2ARO - chains E and F of the 8 polymer chains in the assembly; structure by X-ray diffraction, 2.10 A resolution.

[Chain E]
Protein: Histone H2A-IV
From: Gallus gallus
UniProt: P02263 (H2A4_CHICK); numbering as in UniProt (aligned over 0-128)
Amino-acid sequence (129 residues; numbered 0 to 128; the number before each row is that of its first residue; numbering starts at 0):
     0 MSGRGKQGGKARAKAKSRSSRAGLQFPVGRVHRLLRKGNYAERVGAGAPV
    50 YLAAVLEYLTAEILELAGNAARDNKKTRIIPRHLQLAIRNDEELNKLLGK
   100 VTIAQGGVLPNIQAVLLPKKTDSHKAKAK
Unresolved in the structure: 0-13, 118-128
Swiss-Prot annotation at these positions:
  - modified residue (N6-(2-hydroxyisobutyryl)lysine): K75, K119

[Chain F]
Protein: Histone H2B
From: Gallus gallus
UniProt: P02279 (H2B_CHICK); residue numbers follow UniProt; this construct covers 0-125
Amino-acid sequence (126 residues; numbered 0 to 125; the number before each row is that of its first residue; numbering starts at 0):
     0 MPEPAKSAPAPKKGSKKAVTKTQKKGDKKRKKSRKESYSIYVYKVLKQVH
    50 PDTGISSKAMGIMNSFVNDIFERIAGEASRLAHYNKRSTITSREIQTAVR
   100 LLLPGELAKHAVSEGTKAVTKYTSSK
Unresolved in the structure: 0-32

[How chain E and chain F interact]
Residue-residue contacts (117; chain E residue first):
  R17(E) - Y121(F)
  R20(E) - K120(F)
  R20(E) - Y121(F)
  R20(E) - K125(F)
  A21(E) - A117(F)
  A21(E) - K120(F)
  A21(E) - Y121(F)  hydrophobic
  Q24(E) - Y40(F)
  Q24(E) - K43(F)
  Q24(E) - Q47(F)
  F25(E) - Y40(F)  hydrophobic
  F25(E) - V44(F)  hydrophobic
  F25(E) - V66(F)  hydrophobic
  P26(E) - Y40(F)  hydrophobic
  R29(E) - E35(F)  salt bridge
  V30(E) - F70(F)  hydrophobic
  L33(E) - E35(F)
  L33(E) - Y37(F)
  L33(E) - F70(F)  hydrophobic
  L34(E) - F70(F)  hydrophobic
  L34(E) - A74(F)  hydrophobic
  Y39(E) - A74(F)
  Y39(E) - G75(F)
  Y39(E) - S78(F)  hydrogen bond (backbone-side chain)
  Y39(E) - I89(F)  hydrophobic
  A40(E) - S87(F)
  A40(E) - I89(F)  hydrophobic
  E41(E) - S87(F)  hydrogen bond (backbone-backbone)
  R42(E) - S87(F)  hydrogen bond (backbone-backbone)
  R42(E) - T88(F)
  R42(E) - I89(F)  hydrogen bond (backbone-backbone)
  V43(E) - I89(F)
  G44(E) - T88(F)
  G44(E) - I89(F)  hydrogen bond (backbone-backbone)
  G46(E) - S91(F)
  G46(E) - V118(F)
  A47(E) - I89(F)
  A47(E) - T90(F)
  A47(E) - S91(F)
  A47(E) - I94(F)
  V49(E) - A117(F)
  V49(E) - V118(F)
  V49(E) - Y121(F)  hydrophobic
  Y50(E) - I94(F)  hydrophobic
  Y50(E) - Q95(F)  hydrogen bond
  Y50(E) - V111(F)  hydrogen bond (side chain-backbone)
  Y50(E) - G114(F)
  Y50(E) - T115(F)
  Y50(E) - V118(F)  hydrophobic
  L51(E) - F70(F)  hydrophobic
  L51(E) - I73(F)  hydrophobic
  L51(E) - I94(F)
  A53(E) - E113(F)
  A53(E) - G114(F)
  A53(E) - A117(F)  hydrophobic
  V54(E) - I73(F)  hydrophobic
  V54(E) - A110(F)
  L55(E) - V66(F)
  L55(E) - I69(F)  hydrophobic
  L55(E) - F70(F)
  E56(E) - V44(F)
  Y57(E) - L106(F)
  Y57(E) - H109(F)
  Y57(E) - A110(F)
  Y57(E) - E113(F)
  L58(E) - F65(F)
  L58(E) - I69(F)  hydrophobic
  L58(E) - L106(F)  hydrophobic
  T59(E) - M62(F)
  T59(E) - V66(F)
  A60(E) - V44(F)  hydrophobic
  A60(E) - V48(F)  hydrophobic
  I62(E) - M62(F)  hydrophobic
  L63(E) - V41(F)
  L63(E) - L45(F)
  L63(E) - V48(F)  hydrophobic
  L63(E) - H49(F)  hydrogen bond (backbone-side chain)
  L63(E) - M62(F)  hydrophobic
  E64(E) - V48(F)
  E64(E) - H49(F)
  G67(E) - H49(F)
  N68(E) - H49(F)  hydrogen bond
  R71(E) - H49(F)
  R71(E) - T52(F)  hydrogen bond
  T76(E) - T52(F)
  T76(E) - G53(F)  hydrogen bond (backbone-backbone)
  R77(E) - G53(F)
  R77(E) - I54(F)
  R77(E) - S55(F)
  I78(E) - L45(F)  hydrophobic
  I78(E) - T52(F)
  I78(E) - G53(F)  hydrogen bond (backbone-backbone)
  I78(E) - I54(F)
  I78(E) - S55(F)  hydrogen bond (backbone-backbone)
  I78(E) - A58(F)
  I79(E) - S55(F)
  I79(E) - A58(F)
  P80(E) - S55(F)
  P80(E) - K57(F)
  P80(E) - A58(F)
  P80(E) - I61(F)  hydrophobic
  L83(E) - A58(F)
  L83(E) - I61(F)  hydrophobic
  L83(E) - M62(F)  hydrophobic
  E92(E) - P103(F)
  E92(E) - E105(F)  hydrogen bond (side chain-backbone)
  E92(E) - L106(F)  hydrogen bond (side chain-backbone)
  L93(E) - L106(F)  hydrophobic
  K95(E) - P103(F)
  L96(E) - R72(F)  hydrogen bond (backbone-side chain)
  L96(E) - L101(F)
  L97(E) - F65(F)  hydrophobic
  L97(E) - R72(F)
  V100(E) - D68(F)
  V100(E) - R72(F)
  I102(E) - I61(F)  hydrophobic
  A103(E) - I61(F)
Other interface residues (no listed pair), chain E (54 interface residues in all): G22, L23, N38, A45, E61
Other interface residues (no listed pair), chain F (57 interface residues in all): P50, D51, E71, V98, L102, G104, S124

[Summary]
The interface between chain E and chain F involves 54 residues on one side and 57 on the other; the contacts
include 16 hydrogen bonds and 1 salt bridge. Among the polar pairs are R29(E)-E35(F), Y39(E)-S78(F) and
Y50(E)-Q95(F).
Here chain E is Histone H2A-IV and chain F is Histone H2B, both from Gallus gallus. Entry 2ARO (Crystal
Structure Of The Native Histone Octamer To 2.1 Angstrom Resolution, Crystalised In The Presence Of ...) was
determined by X-ray diffraction.
